Entry 6QJ1 (X-ray diffraction, 2.56 A resolution); this record covers chain A.

Chain A:
Protein: Structural maintenance of chromosomes protein
Organism: Chaetomium thermophilum
Reference sequence: G0S5H7 (G0S5H7_CHATD); the construct has insertions or renumbered stretches relative to UniProt, so the offset changes along the chain: 2-220 = UniProt 2-220; 970-973 = UniProt 221-224; 981-1179 = UniProt 981-1179
Chain sequence (430 residues; numbered 1 to 1179; 749 numbers in that range are skipped by the numbering (no residue carries them; nothing is unmodelled there); the number before each row is that of its first residue):
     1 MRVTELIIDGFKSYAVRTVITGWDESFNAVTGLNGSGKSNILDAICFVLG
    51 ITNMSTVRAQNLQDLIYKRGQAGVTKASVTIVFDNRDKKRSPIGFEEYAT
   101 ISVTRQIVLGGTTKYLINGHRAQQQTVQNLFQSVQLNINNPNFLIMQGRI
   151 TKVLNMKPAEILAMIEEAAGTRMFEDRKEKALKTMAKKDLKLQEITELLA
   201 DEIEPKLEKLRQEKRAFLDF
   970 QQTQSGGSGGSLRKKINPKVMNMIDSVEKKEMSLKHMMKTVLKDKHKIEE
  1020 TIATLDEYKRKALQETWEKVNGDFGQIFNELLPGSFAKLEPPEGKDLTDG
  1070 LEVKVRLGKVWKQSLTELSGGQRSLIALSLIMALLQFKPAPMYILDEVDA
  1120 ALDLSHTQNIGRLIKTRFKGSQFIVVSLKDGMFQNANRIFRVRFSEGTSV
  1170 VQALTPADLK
Unresolved in the structure: 52-60, 970-982, 1178-1179
Construct notes: initiating methionine (1); conflict Ala200 (Arg in G0S5H7); linker (974-980)
Modified positions: Mse1, Mse54 (selenomethionine); Mse146, Mse156, Mse164, Mse173, Mse185, Mse990, Mse992, Mse1001, Mse1006, Mse1007, Mse1101, Mse1111, Mse1151 (selenomethionine; parent Met)
What the authors report for this chain:
  - catalytic residues: Glu1116
  - mutagenesis - S1088R: abolished binding to Smc4hd E1475Q
  - mutagenesis - W1080A: unchanged catalytic activity on ATP
  - mutagenesis - D1013A/K1016E: abolished binding to Brn1N

Overview:
From the paper: the catalytic residue Glu1116; S1088R abolishes binding to Smc4hd E1475Q; 3 substitutions were
tested in all.
Chain A is Structural maintenance of chromosomes protein (Chaetomium thermophilum); the structure, Crystal
structure of the C. thermophilum condensin Smc2 ATPase head (crystal from I), was determined by X-ray
diffraction together with 6QJ0, 6QJ3 and 6QJ4 from the same study.
